1Q7Y - chains A and M of the 31 polymer chains in the assembly; structure by X-ray diffraction, 3.20 A resolution.

== Chain A ==
Molecule: 23S ribosomal RNA
From: Haloarcula marismortui
Sequence (2922 nucleotides; row label = number of the first residue in the row):
     2 UUGGCUACUA UGCCAGCUGG UGGAUUGCUC GGCUCAGGCG CUGAUGAAGG ACGUGCCAAG
    62 CUGCGAUAAG CCAUGGGGAG CCGCACGGAG GCGAAGAACC AUGGAUUUCC GAAUGAGAAU
   122 CUCUCUAACA AUUGCUUCGC GCAAUGAGGA ACCCCGAGAA CUGAAACAUC UCAGUAUCGG
   182 GAGGAACAGA AAACGCAAUG UGAUGUCGUU AGUAACCGCG AGUGAACGCG AUACAGCCCA
   242 AACCGAAGCC CUCACGGGCA AUGUGGUGUC AGGGCUACCU CUCAUCAGCC GACCGUCUCG
   302 ACGAAGUCUC UUGGAACAGA GCGUGAUACA GGGUGACAAC CCCGUACUCG AGACCAGUAC
   362 GACGUGCGGU AGUGCCAGAG UAGCGGGGGU UGGAUAUCCC UCGCGAAUAA CGCAGGCAUC
   422 GACUGCGAAG GCUAAACACA ACCUGAGACC GAUAGUGAAC AAGUAGUGUG AACGAACGCU
   482 GCAAAGUACC CUCAGAAGGG AGGCGAAAUA GAGCAUGAAA UCAGUUGGCG AUCGAGCGAC
   542 AGGGCAUACA AGGUCCCUCG ACGAAUGACC GACGCGCGAG CGUCCAGUAA GACUCACGGG
   602 AAGCCGAUGU UCUGUCGUAC GUUUUGAAAA ACGAGCCAGG GAGUGUGUCU GCAUGGCAAG
   662 UCUAACCGGA GUAUCCGGGG AGGCACAGGG AAACCGACAU GGCCGCAGGG CUUUGCCCGA
   722 GGGCCGCCGU CUUCAAGGGC GGGGAGCCAU GUGGACACGA CCCGAAUCCG GACGAUCUAC
   782 GCAUGGACAA GAUGAAGCGU GCCGAAAGGC ACGUGGAAGU CUGUUAGAGU UGGUGUCCUA
   842 CAAUACCCUC UCGUGAUCUA UGUGUAGGGG UGAAAGGCCC AUCGAGUCCG GCAACAGCUG
   902 GUUCCAAUCG AAACAUGUCG AAGCAUGACC UCCGCCGAGG UAGUCUGUGA GGUAGAGCGA
   962 CCGAUUGGUG UGUCCGCCUC CGAGAGGAGU CGGCACACCU GUCAAACUCC AAACUUACAG
  1022 ACGCCGUUUG ACGCGGGGAU UCCGGUGCGC GGGGUAAGCC UGUGUACCAG GAGGGGAACA
  1082 ACCCAGAGAU AGGUUAAGGU CCCCAAGUGU GGAUUAAGUG UAAUCCUCUG AAGGUGGUCU
  1142 CGAGCCCUAG ACAGCCGGGA GGUGAGCUUA GAAGCAGCUA CCCUCUAAGA AAAGCGUAAC
  1202 AGCUUACCGG CCGAGGUUUG AGGCGCCCAA AAUGAUCGGG ACUCAAAUCC ACCACCGAGA
  1262 CCUGUCCGUA CCACUCAUAC UGGUAAUCGA GUAGAUUGGC GCUCUAAUUG GAUGGAAGUA
  1322 GGGGUGAAAA CUCCUAUGGA CCGAUUAGUG ACGAAAAUCC UGGCCAUAGU AGCAGCGAUA
  1382 GUCGGGUGAG AACCCCGACG GCCUAAUGGA UAAGGGUUCC UCAGCACUGC UGAUCAGCUG
  1442 AGGGUUAGCC GGUCCUAAGU CAUACCGCAA CUCGACUAUG ACGAAAUGGG AAACGGGUUA
  1502 AUAUUCCCGU GCCACUAUGC AGUGAAAGUU GACGCCCUGG GGUCGAUCAC GCUGGGCAUU
  1562 CGCCCAGUCG AACCGUCCAA CUCCGUGGAA GCCGUAAUGG CAGGAAGCGG ACGAACGGCG
  1622 GCAUAGGGAA ACGUGAUUCA ACCUGGGGCC CAUGAAAAGA CGAGCAUAGU GUCCGUACCG
  1682 AGAACCGACA CAGGUGUCCA UGGCGGCGAA AGCCAAGGCC UGUCGGGAGC AACCAACGUU
  1742 AGGGAAUUCG GCAAGUUAGU CCCGUACCUU CGGAAGAAGG GAUGCCUGCU CCGGAACGGA
  1802 GCAGGUCGCA GUGACUCGGA AGCUCGGACU GUCUAGUAAC AACAUAGGUG ACCGCAAAUC
  1862 CGCAAGGACU CGUACGGUCA CUGAAUCCUG CCCAGUGCAG GUAUCUGAAC ACCUCGUACA
  1922 AGAGGACGAA GGACCUGUCA ACGGCGGGGG UAACUAUGAC CCUCUUAAGG UAGCGUAGUA
  1982 CCUUGCCGCA UCAGUAGCGG CUUGCAUGAA UGGAUUAACC AGAGCUUCAC UGUCCCAACG
  2042 UUGGGCCCGG UGAACUGUAC AUUCCAGUGC GGAGUCUGGA GACACCCAGG GGGAAGCGAA
  2102 GACCCUAUGG AGCUUUACUG CAGGCUGUCG CUGAGACGUG GUCGCCGAUG UGCAGCAUAG
  2162 GUAGGAGACA CUACACAGGU ACCCGCGCUA GCGGGCCACC GAGUCAACAG UGAAAUACUA
  2222 CCCGUCGGUG ACUGCGACUC UCACUCCGGG AGGAGGACAC CGAUAGCCGG GCAGUUUGAC
  2282 UGGGGCGGUA CGCGCUCGAA AAGAUAUCGA GCGCGCCCUA UGGCUAUCUC AGCCGGGACA
  2342 GAGACCCGGC GAAGAGUGCA AGAGCAAAAG AUAGCUUGAC AGUGUUCUUC CCAACGAGGA
  2402 ACGCUGACGC GAAAGCGUGG UCUAGCGAAC CAAUUAGCCU GCUUGAUGCG GGCAAUUGAU
  2462 GACAGAAAAG CUACCCUAGG GAUAACAGAG UCGUCACUCG CAAGAGCACA UAUCGACCGA
  2522 GUGGCUUGCU ACCUCGAUGU CGGUUCCCUC CAUCCUGCCC GUGCAGAAGC GGGCAAGGGU
  2582 GAGGUUGUUC GCCUAUUAAA GGAGGUCGUG AGCUGGGUUU AGACCGUCGU GAGACAGGUC
  2642 GGCUGCUAUC UACUGGGUGU GUAAUGGUGU CUGACAAGAA CGACCGUAUA GUACGAGAGG
  2702 AACUACGGUU GGUGGCCACU GGUGUACCGG UUGUUCGAGA GAGCACGUGC CGGGUAGCCA
  2762 CGCCACACGG GGUAAGAGCU GAACGCAUCU AAGCUCGAAA CCCACUUGGA AAAGAGACAC
  2822 CGCCGAGGUC CCGCGUACAA GACGCGGUCG AUAGACUCGG GGUGUGCGCG UCGAGGUAAC
  2882 GAGACGUUAA GCCCACGAGC ACUAACAGAC CAAAGCCAUC AU
Unresolved in the structure: 2-9, 126-127, 715, 971-998, 1560, 1952-1963, 2137-2236, 2339-2343, 2665-2666, 2915-2923
Bound ions: Mg2+ site 1 near G28 (its only coordinating residue here); Na+ site 1 near C40 (its only coordinating residue here); Na+ site 2 near A45 (its only coordinating residue here); Na+ site 3: G56, A59, G61; Na+ site 4: G66, U108; Mg2+ site 2 near U115 (its only coordinating residue here); Na+ site 5 near C141 (its only coordinating residue here); Mg2+ site 3: C162, U2276; Na+ site 6: A165, A166, A167; Mg2+ site 4: A166, G219; Mg2+ site 5 near C168 (its only coordinating residue here); Na+ site 7: U170, C218, G221; 2 more K+ sites not listed; 75 more Mg2+ sites not listed; 64 more Na+ sites not listed
Small-molecule neighbours: puromycin (PUY): G2102, A2486, C2487, G2540, U2541, C2542, G2588, G2618, U2619, U2620, A2637
What the authors report for this chain:
  - binding site for CCdA-P-Puromycin: G2284, G2285
  - catalytic residues: A2486 (proposed by the authors, not directly observed)

== Chain M ==
Name: 50S ribosomal protein L15P
From: Haloarcula marismortui
Reference sequence: P12737 (RL15_HALMA); residues 1-164 here = UniProt positions 1-164
Amino-acid sequence (164 residues; each row starts with the number of its first residue):
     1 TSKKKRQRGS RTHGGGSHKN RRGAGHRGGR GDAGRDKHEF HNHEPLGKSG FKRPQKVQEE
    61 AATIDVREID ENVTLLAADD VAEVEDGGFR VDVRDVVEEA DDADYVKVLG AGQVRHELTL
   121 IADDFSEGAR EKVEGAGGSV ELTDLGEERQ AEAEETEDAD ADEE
Unresolved in the structure: 84-88, 151-164
Bound ions: Na+ site 1: Gly14 (shared with A1040(A), A1296(A) of chain A); Na+ site 2: His18 (shared with C762(A), G902(A), U903(A) of chain A); Na+ site 3: Gly28, Gly31, Ala33, Glu39

== How chain A and chain M interact ==
Contacting residue pairs (172):
  G164(A) - Arg30(M)  phosphate contact
  A165(A) - Gly29(M)  phosphate contact
  A165(A) - Arg30(M)  hydrogen bond to the phosphate
  A165(A) - Ala33(M)  phosphate contact
  A166(A) - Ala24(M)  base contact
  A166(A) - Gly25(M)  base contact
  A166(A) - Gly28(M)  base contact
  A166(A) - Gly29(M)  hydrogen bond to the base
  A166(A) - Ala33(M)  phosphate contact
  A166(A) - Gly34(M)  hydrogen bond to the phosphate
  A166(A) - His38(M)  base contact
  G196(A) - Lys56(M)  hydrogen bond to the sugar
  C197(A) - Lys56(M)  phosphate contact
  U214(A) - Gln55(M)  sugar contact
  A215(A) - Lys52(M)  salt bridge to the phosphate
  A215(A) - Gln55(M)  hydrogen bond to the sugar
  A216(A) - Lys52(M)  salt bridge to the phosphate
  C220(A) - Lys48(M)  sugar contact
  G221(A) - Arg35(M)  phosphate contact
  G221(A) - Leu46(M)  phosphate contact
  G221(A) - Gly47(M)  hydrogen bond to the phosphate
  A222(A) - Asp32(M)  hydrogen bond to the phosphate
  A222(A) - Arg35(M)  salt bridge to the phosphate
  G223(A) - Gly31(M)  phosphate contact
  G223(A) - Asp32(M)  hydrogen bond to the phosphate
  A226(A) - Gln55(M)  base contact
  G416(A) - Lys56(M)  phosphate contact
  G417(A) - Lys56(M)  salt bridge to the phosphate
  U623(A) - Arg11(M)  hydrogen bond to the phosphate
  U624(A) - His18(M)  salt bridge to the phosphate
  U624(A) - Lys19(M)  hydrogen bond to the phosphate
  U625(A) - Lys19(M)  salt bridge to the phosphate
  G644(A) - Lys4(M)  sugar contact
  G644(A) - Arg8(M)  salt bridge to the phosphate
  G644(A) - His13(M)  stacking on the base
  G644(A) - Arg21(M)  hydrogen bond to the base
  U645(A) - Lys4(M)  salt bridge to the phosphate
  C687(A) - Glu99(M)  base contact
  A688(A) - Asp65(M)  hydrogen bond to the base
  A688(A) - Leu109(M)  base contact
  A688(A) - Ala111(M)  base contact
  A692(A) - Gly50(M)  sugar contact
  A692(A) - Phe51(M)  hydrogen bond to the sugar
  A693(A) - Phe51(M)  sugar contact
  A693(A) - Arg53(M)  phosphate contact
  A694(A) - Arg53(M)  salt bridge to the phosphate
  G697(A) - Thr63(M)  base contact
  G697(A) - Lys107(M)  salt bridge to the phosphate
  G697(A) - Leu109(M)  base contact
  G697(A) - Ser126(M)  phosphate contact
  G697(A) - Glu127(M)  hydrogen bond to the phosphate
  A698(A) - Leu109(M)  phosphate contact
  A698(A) - Gly110(M)  hydrogen bond to the phosphate
  A698(A) - Ala111(M)  sugar contact
  A698(A) - Ser126(M)  hydrogen bond to the phosphate
  A698(A) - Gly128(M)  phosphate contact
  C699(A) - Gly110(M)  phosphate contact
  C699(A) - Ala111(M)  phosphate contact
  C699(A) - Gly112(M)  hydrogen bond to the phosphate
  C699(A) - Lys132(M)  salt bridge to the phosphate
  A700(A) - Asp70(M)  hydrogen bond to the base
  A700(A) - Glu71(M)  base contact
  A700(A) - Gly112(M)  phosphate contact
  A700(A) - Gln113(M)  hydrogen bond to the base
  A700(A) - Val114(M)  base contact
  A700(A) - Arg115(M)  base contact
  U701(A) - Gln113(M)  hydrogen bond to the phosphate
  G745(A) - Arg67(M)  base contact
  G745(A) - Glu71(M)  hydrogen bond to the base
  G754(A) - Lys3(M)  phosphate contact
  G754(A) - Lys4(M)  salt bridge to the phosphate
  G755(A) - Lys3(M)  salt bridge to the phosphate
  C757(A) - Arg27(M)  phosphate contact
  C757(A) - Gly31(M)  hydrogen bond to the phosphate
  A758(A) - Arg27(M)  salt bridge to the phosphate
  A758(A) - Arg30(M)  phosphate contact
  A758(A) - Gly31(M)  hydrogen bond to the phosphate
  C759(A) - Arg30(M)  salt bridge to the phosphate
  A761(A) - Arg30(M)  salt bridge to the phosphate
  C762(A) - Arg21(M)  hydrogen bond to the base
  C896(A) - Arg30(M)  hydrogen bond to the phosphate
  A897(A) - Gly23(M)  phosphate contact
  A897(A) - Ala24(M)  hydrogen bond to the phosphate
  A897(A) - Arg30(M)  salt bridge to the phosphate
  G898(A) - Arg22(M)  phosphate contact
  G898(A) - Gly23(M)  hydrogen bond to the phosphate
  G898(A) - Ala24(M)  phosphate contact
  G898(A) - Gly25(M)  hydrogen bond to the phosphate
  G898(A) - His26(M)  phosphate contact
  C899(A) - Arg22(M)  salt bridge to the phosphate
  U900(A) - Lys19(M)  salt bridge to the phosphate
  U900(A) - Arg22(M)  salt bridge to the phosphate
  G901(A) - His18(M)  salt bridge to the phosphate
  G901(A) - Lys19(M)  phosphate contact
  G902(A) - Arg11(M)  salt bridge to the phosphate
  G902(A) - His18(M)  salt bridge to the phosphate
  U903(A) - Arg11(M)  salt bridge to the phosphate
  U903(A) - Thr12(M)  base contact
  U903(A) - His13(M)  base contact
  U903(A) - His18(M)  base contact
  U904(A) - Gln7(M)  phosphate contact
  U904(A) - Arg8(M)  hydrogen bond to the base
  U904(A) - Gly9(M)  hydrogen bond to the phosphate
  U904(A) - Ser10(M)  hydrogen bond to the phosphate
  U904(A) - Arg11(M)  hydrogen bond to the phosphate
  C905(A) - Lys5(M)  hydrogen bond to the base
  C905(A) - Arg6(M)  base contact
  C905(A) - Arg8(M)  base contact
  C906(A) - Arg6(M)  base contact
  A907(A) - Arg6(M)  base contact
  G918(A) - His38(M)  hydrogen bond to the base
  G918(A) - Phe40(M)  sugar contact
  U919(A) - Lys37(M)  hydrogen bond to the phosphate
  C920(A) - Lys37(M)  salt bridge to the phosphate
  G924(A) - Gly25(M)  hydrogen bond to the sugar
  G924(A) - His38(M)  base contact
  C925(A) - Gly25(M)  phosphate contact
  C925(A) - His26(M)  salt bridge to the phosphate
  C925(A) - Gly28(M)  sugar contact
  C925(A) - His38(M)  sugar contact
  C925(A) - Glu39(M)  hydrogen bond to the sugar
  A926(A) - His38(M)  sugar contact
  A926(A) - Glu39(M)  sugar contact
  A926(A) - His41(M)  hydrogen bond to the base
  U927(A) - His41(M)  sugar contact
  U927(A) - Asn42(M)  sugar contact
  G1039(A) - Lys3(M)  sugar contact
  U1041(A) - Gly14(M)  sugar contact
  U1041(A) - Gly16(M)  phosphate contact
  U1042(A) - Ser17(M)  hydrogen bond to the phosphate
  U1042(A) - Asn20(M)  hydrogen bond to the phosphate
  A1294(A) - Gly16(M)  phosphate contact
  G1295(A) - Thr12(M)  hydrogen bond to the phosphate
  G1295(A) - Gly14(M)  phosphate contact
  G1295(A) - Gly15(M)  hydrogen bond to the phosphate
  G1295(A) - Gly16(M)  hydrogen bond to the phosphate
  A1296(A) - Lys3(M)  salt bridge to the phosphate
  A1296(A) - Gly14(M)  phosphate contact
  U1297(A) - Lys3(M)  salt bridge to the phosphate
  U1298(A) - Arg6(M)  hydrogen bond to the base
  G1299(A) - Thr1(M)  phosphate contact
  G1299(A) - Arg6(M)  hydrogen bond to the base
  G1300(A) - Thr1(M)  hydrogen bond to the base
  C1301(A) - Lys5(M)  base contact
  G1302(A) - Lys5(M)  hydrogen bond to the base
  C1353(A) - Lys5(M)  hydrogen bond to the base
  G1354(A) - Lys5(M)  hydrogen bond to the base
  G1354(A) - Arg8(M)  salt bridge to the phosphate
  C2396(A) - Phe40(M)  sugar contact
  A2430(A) - Leu46(M)  sugar contact
  A2430(A) - Gly47(M)  hydrogen bond to the sugar
  C2431(A) - Gly47(M)  phosphate contact
  C2431(A) - Lys48(M)  hydrogen bond to the phosphate
  C2432(A) - Lys48(M)  salt bridge to the phosphate
  C2440(A) - Phe51(M)  base contact
  U2441(A) - Phe51(M)  sugar contact
  U2441(A) - Arg53(M)  hydrogen bond to the phosphate
  G2442(A) - Arg53(M)  salt bridge to the phosphate
  G2442(A) - Pro54(M)  sugar contact
  G2442(A) - Val57(M)  phosphate contact
  C2443(A) - Pro54(M)  base contact
  C2443(A) - Lys56(M)  phosphate contact
  C2443(A) - Val57(M)  sugar contact
  U2444(A) - Lys56(M)  salt bridge to the phosphate
  G2452(A) - Phe51(M)  base contact
  G2453(A) - Gly50(M)  hydrogen bond to the phosphate
  G2453(A) - Phe51(M)  sugar contact
  C2454(A) - Ser49(M)  phosphate contact
  C2454(A) - Gly50(M)  hydrogen bond to the phosphate
  A2465(A) - Phe40(M)  base contact
  G2466(A) - Lys37(M)  salt bridge to the phosphate
  A2467(A) - Lys37(M)  salt bridge to the phosphate
Other interface residues (no listed pair), chain A (91 interface residues in all): A686, C696, U753, A1040, A2483
Other interface residues (no listed pair), chain M (75 interface residues in all): Ser2, Asp36, Tyr105, Asp124, Phe125

== In short ==
Chain A and chain M form an interface of 91 and 75 residues respectively, with 54 hydrogen bonds, 34 salt
bridges and 1 aromatic stacking contact. Polar contacts include A166(A)-Gly29(M), G644(A)-Arg21(M) and
A688(A)-Asp65(M). Ligands of chain A: puromycin. From the paper: the catalytic residue A2486(A); a binding
site for CCdA-P-Puromycin at G2284(A) and G2285(A).
Here chain A is 23S ribosomal RNA and chain M is 50S ribosomal protein L15P, both from Haloarcula marismortui.
Entry 1Q7Y (Crystal Structure of CCdAP-Puromycin bound at the Peptidyl transferase center of the 50S ribosomal
subunit) was determined by X-ray diffraction, deposited together with 1Q81, 1Q82, 1Q86 and 1M90.
